8ZQS - chains A and C of the 4 polymer chains in the assembly; structure by electron microscopy, 3.40 A resolution.

== Chain A ==
Name: Cas12X
From: unclassified sequences
Sequence (914 residues; each row starts with the number of its first residue; numbers below 1 keep their minus sign (His-5 is residue -5)):
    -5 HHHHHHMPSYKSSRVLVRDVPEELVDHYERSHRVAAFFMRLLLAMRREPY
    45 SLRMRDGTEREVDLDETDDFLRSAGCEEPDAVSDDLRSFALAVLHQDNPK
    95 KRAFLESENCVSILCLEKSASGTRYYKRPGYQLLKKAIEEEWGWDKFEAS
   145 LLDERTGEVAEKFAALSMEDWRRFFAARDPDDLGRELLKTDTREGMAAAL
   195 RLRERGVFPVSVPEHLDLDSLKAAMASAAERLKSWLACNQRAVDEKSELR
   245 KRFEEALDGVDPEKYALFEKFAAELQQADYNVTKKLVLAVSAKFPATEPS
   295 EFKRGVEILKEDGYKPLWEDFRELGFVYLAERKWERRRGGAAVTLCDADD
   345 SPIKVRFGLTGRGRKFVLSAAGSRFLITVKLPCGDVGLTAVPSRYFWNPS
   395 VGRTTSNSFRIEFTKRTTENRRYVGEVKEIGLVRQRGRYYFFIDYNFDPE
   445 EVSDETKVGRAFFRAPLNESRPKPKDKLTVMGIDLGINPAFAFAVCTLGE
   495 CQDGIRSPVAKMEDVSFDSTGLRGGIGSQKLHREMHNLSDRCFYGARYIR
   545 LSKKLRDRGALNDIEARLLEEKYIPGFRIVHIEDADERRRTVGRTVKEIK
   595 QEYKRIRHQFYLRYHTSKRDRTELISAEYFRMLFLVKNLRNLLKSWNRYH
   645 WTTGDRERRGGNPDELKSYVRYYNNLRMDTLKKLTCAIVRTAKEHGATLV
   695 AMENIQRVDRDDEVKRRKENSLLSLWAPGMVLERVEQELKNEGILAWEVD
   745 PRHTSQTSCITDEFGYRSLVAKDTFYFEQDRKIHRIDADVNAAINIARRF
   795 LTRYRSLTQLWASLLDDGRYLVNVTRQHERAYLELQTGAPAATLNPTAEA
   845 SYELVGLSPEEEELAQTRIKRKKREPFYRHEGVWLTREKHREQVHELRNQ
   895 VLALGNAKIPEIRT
Disordered / not traced: -5 to 1, 14-23, 39-68, 88-190, 226-347, 355-356, 410-412, 702-712, 854-867

== Chain C ==
Molecule: 44-nt DNA strand
From: unclassified sequences
Sequence (44 nucleotides; numbered -33 to 10; the number before each row is that of its first residue; numbers below 1 keep their minus sign (DC-33 is residue -33)):
   -33 CAAGCCGTCTAGCGGTGAGGTTCTCTGATGGAAGCATATCGTAG
Disordered / not traced: -33 to -3, 9-10

== How chain A and chain C interact ==
Pairs across the interface (13; chain A residue first):
  Tyr4(A) with DG0(C), base contact; DC1(C), hydrogen bond to the phosphate
  Ser6(A) with DG0(C), base contact
  Glu224(A) with DA-2(C), base contact; DA-1(C), sugar contact
  Thr354(A) with DC1(C), hydrogen bond to the base; DA2(C), hydrogen bond to the base
  Lys422(A) with DC1(C), phosphate contact; DA2(C), salt bridge to the phosphate
  Glu423(A) with DG0(C), sugar contact; DC1(C), sugar contact
  Asp438(A) with DG0(C), hydrogen bond to the base
  Asn440(A) with DC1(C), phosphate contact
Also at the interface, not in a pair above, chain A (13 interface residues in all): Lys5, Lys348, Arg350, Ser400, Asn401

== Summary ==
The interface between chain A and chain C involves 13 residues on one side and 5 on the other, with 4 hydrogen
bonds and 1 salt bridge. Polar contacts include Thr354(A)-DC1(C), Thr354(A)-DA2(C) and Asp438(A)-DG0(C).
Chain A is Cas12X and chain C is a 44-nt DNA strand, both from unclassified sequences; the structure, Cryo-EM
structure of Cas12X with crRNA and Target DNA, Conformation 1, was determined by electron microscopy.
